8SU9 - chains E and M of the 18 polymer chains in the assembly; structure by electron microscopy, 2.83 A resolution.

[Chain E]
Protein: SIR2-like domain-containing protein
Source organism: Escherichia coli
Reference sequence: A0A7B5N0T7 (A0A7B5N0T7_ECOLX); residue numbers follow UniProt; this construct covers 1-415
Sequence (415 residues; each row starts with the number of its first residue):
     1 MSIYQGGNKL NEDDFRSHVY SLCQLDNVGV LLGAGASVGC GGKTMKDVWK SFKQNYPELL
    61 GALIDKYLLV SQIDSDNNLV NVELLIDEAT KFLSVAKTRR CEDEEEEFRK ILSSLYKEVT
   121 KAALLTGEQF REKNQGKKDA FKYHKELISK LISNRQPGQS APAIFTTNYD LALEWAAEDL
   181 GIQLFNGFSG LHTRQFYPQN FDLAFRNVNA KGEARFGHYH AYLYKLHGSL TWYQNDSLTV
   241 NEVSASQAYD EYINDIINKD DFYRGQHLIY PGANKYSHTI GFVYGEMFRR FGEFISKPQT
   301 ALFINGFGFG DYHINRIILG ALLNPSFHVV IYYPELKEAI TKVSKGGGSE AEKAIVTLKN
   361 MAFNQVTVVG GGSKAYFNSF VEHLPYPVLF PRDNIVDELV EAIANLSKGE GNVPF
Disordered / not traced: 1, 211-216, 408-415
Small-molecule neighbours: Adenosine-5-Diphosphoribose (AR6; [(2R,3S,4R,5R)-5-(6-aminopurin-9-yl)-3,4-dihydroxy-oxolan-2-yl]methyl [hydroxy-[[(2R,3S,4R,5S)-3,4,5-trihydroxyoxolan-2-yl]methoxy]phosphoryl] hydrogen phosphate): Gly-33, Ala-34, Gly-35, Val-38, Thr-44, Met-45, Asn-81, Glu-83, Thr-167, His-227, Gly-306, Phe-307, Gly-308, Gly-310, Asp-311, Tyr-333, Glu-335, Tyr-376, Phe-377
Reported in the primary citation:
  - binding site for Adenosine-5-Diphosphoribose: Tyr-376, Phe-377
  - catalytic residues: His-227, Asp-311, His-313
  - mutagenesis - H227A, D311A, H313A: abolished catalytic activity on NAD+
  - mutagenesis - H227A, D311A, H313A: decreased catalytic activity on single-stranded DNA
  - mutagenesis - H227A: decreased growth

[Chain M]
Protein: Nucleoside triphosphate hydrolase
Source organism: Escherichia coli
Reference sequence: A0A822U1Y5 (A0A822U1Y5_ECOLX); residue numbers follow UniProt; this construct covers 1-610
Sequence (610 residues; each row starts with the number of its first residue):
     1 MSLFKLTEIS AIGYVVGLEG ERIRINLHEG LQGRLASHRK GVSSVTQPGD LIGFDAGNIL
    61 VVARVTDMAF VEADKAHKAN VGTSDLADIP LRQIIAYAIG FVKRELNGYV FISEDWRLPA
   121 LGSSAVPLTS DFLNIIYSID KEELPKAVEL GVDSRTKTVK IFASVDKLLS RHLAVLGSTG
   181 YGKSNFNALL TRKVSEKYPN SRIVIFDING EYAQAFTGIP NVKHTILGES PNVDSLEKKQ
   241 QKGELYSEEY YCYKKIPYQA LGFAGLIKLL RPSDKTQLPA LRNALSAINR THFKSRNIYL
   301 EKDDGETFLL YDDCRDTNQS KLAEWLDLLR RRRLKRTNVW PPFKSLATLV AEFGCVAADR
   361 SNGSKRDAFG FSNVLPLVKI IQQLAEDIRF KSIVNLNGGG ELADGGTHWD KAMSDEVDYF
   421 FGKEKGQEND WNVHIVNMKN LAQDHAPMLL SALLEMFAEI LFRRGQERSY PTVLLLEEAH
   481 HYLRDPYAEI DSQIKAYERL AKEGRKFKCS LIVSTQRPSE LSPTVLAMCS NWFSLRLTNE
   541 RDLQALRYAM ESGNEQILKQ ISGLPRGDAV AFGSAFNLPV RISINQARPG PKSSDAVFSE
   601 EWANCTELRC
Disordered / not traced: 1-2, 72-88, 485-497, 606-610
Bound ions: Mg2+: Ser-184 (together with ADP)
Small-molecule neighbours: ADP (adenosine-5'-diphosphate): Ser-178, Thr-179, Gly-180, Tyr-181, Gly-182, Lys-183, Ser-184, Asn-185, Arg-566, Gly-567, Ile-584, Asn-585, Gln-586

[Chain E / chain M interface]
Pairs across the interface (23):
  Ser-149(E) with Phe-4(M)
  Ser-153(E) with Phe-4(M); Leu-6(M); Gly-57(M)
  Asp-179(E) with Leu-3(M)
  Leu-180(E) with Leu-3(M); Phe-4(M), hydrogen bond (backbone-backbone)
  Ile-182(E) with Phe-4(M), hydrophobic
  Tyr-219(E) with Leu-6(M)
  Pro-385(E) with Asn-58(M)
  Tyr-386(E) with Arg-104(M)
  Pro-387(E) with Arg-104(M), hydrogen bond (backbone-side chain)
  Val-388(E) with Asn-58(M); Arg-104(M); Tyr-109(M), hydrophobic
  Leu-389(E) with Leu-6(M); Thr-7(M); Asp-55(M)
  Phe-390(E) with Leu-6(M)
  Pro-391(E) with Lys-5(M); Leu-6(M)
  Arg-392(E) with Arg-104(M)
  Ile-395(E) with Arg-39(M)
Other interface residues (no listed pair), chain E (20 interface residues in all): Tyr-20, Ile-152, Gln-156, Pro-157, Gly-181
Other interface residues (no listed pair), chain M (22 interface residues in all): Glu-8, Ala-56, Ile-59, Leu-60, Val-102, Glu-105, Ala-120, Leu-121, Gly-122, Ser-123, Phe-132

[Overview]
20 residues of chain E face 22 of chain M across their interface, with 2 hydrogen bonds. Among the polar pairs
are Pro-387(E)/Arg-104(M) and Leu-180(E)/Phe-4(M). Chain E binds Adenosine-5-Diphosphoribose. Ligands of chain
M: ADP. The paper reports catalytic residues His-227(E), Asp-311(E) and His-313(E); H227A, D311A and H313A of
chain E abolish catalytic activity on NAD+.
Here chain E is SIR2-like domain-containing protein and chain M is Nucleoside triphosphate hydrolase, both
from Escherichia coli. Entry 8SU9 (E. coli SIR2-HerA complex (hexamer HerA bound with dodecamer Sir2)) was
determined by electron microscopy, deposited together with 8SUW, 8SUB, 8SXX, 8UAE and 8UAF.
